Entry 5E2W (X-ray diffraction, 1.50 A resolution); this record covers chains H and P of the 3 polymer chains in the assembly.

Chain H:
Molecule: AT8 heavy chain
From: Mus musculus
Amino-acid sequence (222 residues; numbered 1 to 222; the number before each row is that of its first residue):
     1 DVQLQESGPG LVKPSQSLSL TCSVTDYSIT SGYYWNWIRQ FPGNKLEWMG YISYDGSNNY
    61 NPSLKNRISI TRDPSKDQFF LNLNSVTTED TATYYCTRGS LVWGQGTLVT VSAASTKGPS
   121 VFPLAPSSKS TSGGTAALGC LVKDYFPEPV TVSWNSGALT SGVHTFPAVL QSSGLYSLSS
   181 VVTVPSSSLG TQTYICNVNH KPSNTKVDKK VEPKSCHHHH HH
Disordered / not traced: 128-133, 215-222
Disulfides: C22-C96, C140-C196
From the paper describing this entry:
  - contacts within the chain: Y33-R98 (pi stacking)
  - specificity-determining residues: Y33, Y34 (proposed by the authors, not directly observed)

Chain P:
Molecule: Tau-phosphopeptide
Amino-acid sequence (18 residues; each row starts with the number of its first residue):
   194 RSGYSSPGSP GTPGSRSR
Disordered / not traced: 194-201, 210-211
Modified / non-standard residues: S202 (phosphoserine; SEP); T205 (phosphothreonine; TPO); S208 (phosphoserine; SEP)
From the paper describing this entry:
  - contacts within the chain: T205-P206 (hydrophobic contact)

Interface between chain H and chain P:
Contacting residue pairs (13):
  Y27(H) with S208(P)
  S31(H) with S208(P); R209(P), hydrogen bond (backbone-backbone)
  G32(H) with G207(P)
  Y33(H) with P206(P), hydrogen bond (backbone-backbone); G207(P); S208(P)
  Y34(H) with T205(P); P206(P)
  Y54(H) with P206(P), hydrophobic; R209(P)
  G99(H) with T205(P)
  S100(H) with T205(P)
Interface residues without a listed pair, chain H (9 interface residues in all): L101
Interface residues without a listed pair, chain P (6 interface residues in all): G204
The authors on this interface:
  - pairs named by the authors: Y27(H)-S208(P) (hydrogen bond), Y33(H)-T205(P) (hydrophobic contact), Y33(H)-S208(P) (hydrogen bond), Y34(H)-T205(P) (hydrophobic contact), G99(H)-T205(P), S100(H)-T205(P)
  - epitope / paratope residues, chain H: Y27(H), Y33(H), Y34(H), N36(H), G99(H), S100(H)
  - epitope / paratope residues, chain P: P206(P), R209(P)

Summary:
9 residues of chain H face 6 of chain P across their interface, with 2 hydrogen bonds. Main-chain hydrogen
bonds include S31(H)-R209(P) and Y33(H)-P206(P). The authors report hydrogen bonds between Y27(H) and S208(P)
and Y33(H) and S208(P); hydrophobic contacts between Y33(H) and T205(P) and Y34(H) and T205(P); contacts
between G99(H) and T205(P) and S100(H) and T205(P). From the paper: epitope/paratope residues Y27(H), Y33(H)
and P206(P) among others; specificity determinants Y33(H) and Y34(H).
Chain H is AT8 heavy chain (Mus musculus) and chain P is Tau-phosphopeptide; the structure, Anti-TAU AT8 FAB
with triply phosphorylated TAU peptide, was determined by X-ray diffraction (same publication as 5E2T, 5E2U
and 5E2V).
